PDB entry 1LTI | X-ray diffraction, 2.13 A resolution | chains F and G of the 7 polymer chains in the assembly

== Chain F (and G) ==
Protein: Heat labile enterotoxin type I
From: Escherichia coli
Notes: chain G of this document is another copy of the same molecule, construct and numbering; everything in this record applies to it too
Reference sequence: P32890 (ELBP_ECOLI); residues 1-103 here correspond to UniProt positions 22-124 (UniProt number = residue number + 21)
Sequence (103 residues; numbered 1 to 103; the number before each row is that of its first residue):
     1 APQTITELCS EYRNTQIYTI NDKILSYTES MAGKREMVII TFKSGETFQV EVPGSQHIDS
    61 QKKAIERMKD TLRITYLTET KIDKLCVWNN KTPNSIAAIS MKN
Disulfide bonds: Cys-9/Cys-86

== Interface between chain F and chain G ==
Pairs across the interface (60):
  Ala-1(F) / Arg-35(G)
  Ala-1(F) / Met-37(G)  hydrophobic
  Ala-1(F) / Gln-49(G)
  Ala-1(F) / Thr-92(G)  hydrogen bond (backbone-backbone)
  Ala-1(F) / Pro-93(G)
  Pro-2(F) / Arg-35(G)
  Pro-2(F) / Ile-39(G)
  Pro-2(F) / Pro-93(G)
  Gln-3(F) / Thr-92(G)
  Gln-3(F) / Pro-93(G)
  Ile-5(F) / Thr-28(G)
  Leu-8(F) / Ser-30(G)
  Leu-8(F) / Arg-35(G)
  Glu-11(F) / Arg-35(G)  salt bridge
  Tyr-12(F) / Ala-32(G)
  Tyr-12(F) / Gly-33(G)  hydrogen bond (side chain-backbone)
  Tyr-12(F) / Arg-35(G)
  Ile-58(F) / Gly-33(G)
  Ile-58(F) / Lys-34(G)
  Ile-58(F) / Glu-36(G)
  Ser-60(F) / Glu-36(G)  hydrogen bond
  Gln-61(F) / Met-31(G)  hydrogen bond (side chain-backbone)
  Gln-61(F) / Gly-33(G)
  Gln-61(F) / Glu-36(G)
  Ala-64(F) / Met-31(G)  hydrophobic
  Ala-64(F) / Glu-36(G)
  Ile-65(F) / Met-31(G)  hydrophobic
  Arg-67(F) / Glu-29(G)
  Arg-67(F) / Glu-66(G)  salt bridge
  Arg-67(F) / Lys-69(G)
  Arg-67(F) / Asp-70(G)  salt bridge
  Arg-67(F) / Arg-73(G)  hydrogen bond (backbone-side chain)
  Met-68(F) / Glu-29(G)  hydrogen bond (backbone-side chain)
  Met-68(F) / Met-31(G)  hydrophobic
  Asp-70(F) / Arg-73(G)
  Thr-71(F) / Glu-29(G)  hydrogen bond
  Thr-71(F) / Arg-73(G)  hydrogen bond
  Ile-74(F) / Leu-77(G)  hydrophobic
  Thr-80(F) / Leu-77(G)
  Trp-88(F) / Ala-32(G)  hydrophobic
  Ile-96(F) / Met-31(G)
  Ala-97(F) / Ser-30(G)
  Ala-97(F) / Met-31(G)  hydrogen bond (backbone-backbone)
  Ala-97(F) / Ala-32(G)
  Ala-98(F) / Glu-29(G)
  Ala-98(F) / Ser-30(G)
  Ile-99(F) / Thr-28(G)
  Ile-99(F) / Glu-29(G)  hydrogen bond (backbone-backbone)
  Ser-100(F) / Tyr-27(G)
  Ser-100(F) / Thr-28(G)
  Met-101(F) / Ser-26(G)
  Met-101(F) / Tyr-27(G)  hydrogen bond (backbone-backbone)
  Met-101(F) / Tyr-76(G)
  Lys-102(F) / Leu-25(G)
  Lys-102(F) / Ser-26(G)
  Lys-102(F) / Tyr-76(G)  hydrogen bond (backbone-side chain)
  Asn-103(F) / Ile-24(G)
  Asn-103(F) / Leu-25(G)  hydrogen bond (backbone-backbone)
  Asn-103(F) / Tyr-76(G)  hydrogen bond
  Asn-103(F) / Glu-79(G)
Also at the interface, not in a pair above, chain F (31 interface residues in all): Thr-4, Val-50, Lys-63, Thr-78
Also at the interface, not in a pair above, chain G (27 interface residues in all): Lys-23, Thr-47

== Overview ==
31 residues of chain F and 27 residues of chain G are in contact; the contacts include 14 hydrogen bonds and 3
salt bridges. Polar contacts include Glu-11(F)/Arg-35(G), Arg-67(F)/Glu-66(G) and Arg-67(F)/Asp-70(G).
Chain F and chain G are both Heat labile enterotoxin type I (Escherichia coli); the structure, Heat-labile
enterotoxin (lt-I) complex with T-antigen, was determined by X-ray diffraction.
